8RVN - chains F and L of the 5 polymer chains in the assembly; structure by electron microscopy, 3.50 A resolution.

== Chain F ==
Protein: Fusion glycoprotein F0
Organism: Henipavirus nipahense
Reference sequence: Q9IH63 (FUS_NIPAV); residues 26-482 here = UniProt positions 26-482
Chain sequence (499 residues; each row starts with the number of its first residue):
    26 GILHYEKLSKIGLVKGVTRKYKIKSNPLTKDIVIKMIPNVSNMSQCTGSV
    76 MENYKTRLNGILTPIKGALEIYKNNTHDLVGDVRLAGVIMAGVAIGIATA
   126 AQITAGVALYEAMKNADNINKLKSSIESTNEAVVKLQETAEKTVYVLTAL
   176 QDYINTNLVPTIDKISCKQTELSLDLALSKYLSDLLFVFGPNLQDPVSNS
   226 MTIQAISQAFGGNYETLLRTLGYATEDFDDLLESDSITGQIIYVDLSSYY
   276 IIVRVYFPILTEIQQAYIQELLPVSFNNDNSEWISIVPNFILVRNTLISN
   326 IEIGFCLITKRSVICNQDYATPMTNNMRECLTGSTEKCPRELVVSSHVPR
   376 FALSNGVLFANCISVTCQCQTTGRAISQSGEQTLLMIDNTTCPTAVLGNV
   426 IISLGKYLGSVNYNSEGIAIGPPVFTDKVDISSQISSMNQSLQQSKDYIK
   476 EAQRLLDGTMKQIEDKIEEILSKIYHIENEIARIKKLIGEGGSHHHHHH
Not modelled in the structure: 26, 104-111, 164-166, 429, 478-524
Cystine bridges: Cys71-Cys192, Cys331-Cys340, Cys355-Cys363, Cys387-Cys392, Cys394-Cys417
Glycans and other covalent adducts: N-acetylglucosamine (NAG) linked to Asn67, Asn99, Asn414, Asn464
Curated features (UniProtKB/Swiss-Prot):
  - region: Leu110 to Leu134 (Fusion peptide)
  - site: Arg109, Leu110 (Cleavage)
  - glycosylation (N-linked (GlcNAc...) asparagine): Asn64, Asn67, Asn99, Asn414, Asn464
  - natural variant: Thr250 (T250I: In strain: Isolate NiV/MY/99/VRI-0626), Met348 (M348T: In strain: Isolate Malaysian flying-fox)

== Chain L ==
Protein: Fab92 light chain
Organism: Oryctolagus cuniculus
Chain sequence (212 residues; numbered 1 to 211 plus 1 insertion-coded residue; the number before each row is that of its first residue):
     1 DQVLTQTPASVEAAVGGTVTIKCQASQSVGFYLSWYQQKPGQPPKLLIYR
    51 ASTLESGVPSRFKGSGSGTEFTLTISDLECADAATYYCQTNDYLA
   95A S
    96 SAFGGGTEVVVRGDPVAPTVLIFPPAADQVATGTVTIVCVANKYFPDVTV
   146 TWEVDGTTQTTGIENSKTPQNSADCTYNLSSTLTLTSTQYNSHKEYTCKV
   196 TQGTTSVVQSFSRKNC
Not modelled in the structure: 1-3, 107-211
Cystine bridges: Cys23-Cys88

== Interface between chain F and chain L ==
Contacting residue pairs (9):
  Cys71(F) with Tyr32(L)
  Ser191(F) with Asp92(L); Tyr93(L), hydrogen bond
  Cys192(F) with Tyr32(L); Asp92(L), hydrogen bond (backbone-side chain)
  Lys193(F) with Ser28(L); Asp92(L), salt bridge
  Glu196(F) with Tyr32(L), hydrogen bond; Arg50(L), salt bridge
Also at the interface, not in a pair above, chain F (7 interface residues in all): Gly73, Asp188
Also at the interface, not in a pair above, chain L (9 interface residues in all): Val29, Gly30, Leu94, Ala95

== Overview ==
The interface between chain F and chain L involves 7 residues on one side and 9 on the other, with 3 hydrogen
bonds and 2 salt bridges. Polar contacts include Lys193(F)-Asp92(L), Glu196(F)-Arg50(L) and
Ser191(F)-Tyr93(L). Covalently linked N-acetylglucosamine: at Asn67(F), Asn99(F), Asn414(F) and Asn464(F).
Here chain F is Fusion glycoprotein F0 (Henipavirus nipahense) and chain L is Fab92 light chain (Oryctolagus
cuniculus). Entry 8RVN (Nipah virus (NiV) fusion protein in complex with neutralizing Fab92) was determined by
electron microscopy.
